PDB entry 3AY6 | X-ray diffraction, 2.10 A resolution | chains B and D of the 4 polymer chains in the assembly

[Chain B (and D)]
Molecule: Glucose 1-dehydrogenase 4
From: Bacillus megaterium
Notes: EC 1.1.1.47; chain D of this document is another copy of the same molecule, construct and numbering; everything in this record applies to it too
UniProtKB: P39485 (DHG4_BACME); residues 1-261 here = UniProt positions 1-261
Chain sequence (269 residues; each row starts with the number of its first residue; numbers below 1 keep their minus sign (Met-7 is residue -7)):
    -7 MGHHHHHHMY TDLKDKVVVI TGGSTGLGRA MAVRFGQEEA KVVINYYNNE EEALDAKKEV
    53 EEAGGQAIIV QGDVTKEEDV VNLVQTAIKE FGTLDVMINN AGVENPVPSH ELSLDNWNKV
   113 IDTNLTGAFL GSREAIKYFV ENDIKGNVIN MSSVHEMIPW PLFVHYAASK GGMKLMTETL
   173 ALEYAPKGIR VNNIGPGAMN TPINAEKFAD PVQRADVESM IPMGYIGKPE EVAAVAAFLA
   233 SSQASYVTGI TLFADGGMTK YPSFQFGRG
Not modelled in the structure: -7 to -6
Construct notes: expression tag (-7 to 0); engineered mutation Phe258 (Ala in P39485)
Residues lining bound ligands:
  - beta-D-glucopyranose (BGC): Glu96, Ser145, Val146, His147, Trp152, Tyr158, Gly189, Ala190, Ile195, Asn196, Lys199, Met250
  - NADH (NAI; 1,4-dihydronicotinamide adenine dinucleotide): Gly14, Ser16, Thr17, Gly18, Leu19, Gly20, Asn37, Tyr39, Gly64, Asp65, Val66, Thr67, Asn92, Ala93, Gly94, Val95, Thr115, Met143, Ser144, Ser145, Tyr158, Lys162, Pro188, Gly189, Ala190, Met191, Thr193, Pro194, Ile195, Asn196
UniProt features mapped onto this chain:
  - active site: Tyr158 (Proton acceptor)
  - binding site (substrate): Ser145
What the authors report for this chain:
  - binding site for beta-D-glucopyranose: Lys199
  - catalytic residues: Ser145, Tyr158 (citing earlier work)
  - mutagenesis - G259V (100-1000-fold), G261A (100-1000-fold), G261V (100-1000-fold), G261DEL (100-1000-fold): decreased catalytic activity on d-glucose
  - mutagenesis - G259A: decreased catalytic activity on other analogous sugars
  - mutagenesis - G259V, G261DEL: decreased stability
  - specificity-determining residues: Tyr39 (proposed by the authors, not directly observed)
  - mutagenesis - G259A: abolished catalytic activity on d-xylose
  - mutagenesis - G259A: unchanged stability

[Chain B / chain D interface]
Residue-residue contacts (54):
  His147(B) with Phe256(D)
  Met149(B) with Tyr253(D), hydrogen bond
  Ile150(B) with Tyr253(D), hydrophobic; Phe256(D), hydrophobic
  Pro151(B) with Lys252(D); Tyr253(D); Phe256(D)
  Trp152(B) with Phe256(D); Gly259(D); Arg260(D), hydrogen bond (side chain-backbone); Gly261(D)
  Pro153(B) with Phe256(D); Phe258(D); Gly259(D), hydrogen bond (backbone-backbone)
  Leu154(B) with Phe258(D)
  Phe155(B) with Gly259(D)
  Lys199(B) with Gly261(D), hydrogen bond (side chain-backbone)
  Asp208(B) with Arg260(D), salt bridge
  Val209(B) with Gly261(D)
  Ser211(B) with Arg260(D)
  Met212(B) with Ser255(D); Phe256(D), hydrophobic; Arg260(D); Gly261(D)
  Met250(B) with Phe256(D), hydrophobic
  Thr251(B) with Tyr253(D), hydrogen bond (backbone-side chain)
  Lys252(B) with Pro151(D)
  Tyr253(B) with Met149(D), hydrogen bond; Ile150(D), hydrophobic; Pro151(D); Thr251(D), hydrogen bond (side chain-backbone); Tyr253(D)
  Pro254(B) with Ser255(D); Phe256(D), hydrophobic
  Ser255(B) with Met212(D); Pro254(D)
  Phe256(B) with His147(D); Ile150(D), hydrophobic; Pro151(D); Pro153(D); Met212(D), hydrophobic; Met250(D), hydrophobic
  Gln257(B) with Pro153(D)
  Phe258(B) with Pro153(D); Leu154(D)
  Gly259(B) with Trp152(D); Pro153(D); Phe155(D)
  Arg260(B) with Trp152(D), hydrogen bond (backbone-side chain); Asp208(D), salt bridge; Met212(D)
  Gly261(B) with Lys199(D), hydrogen bond (backbone-side chain); Val209(D); Met212(D)
Interface residues without a listed pair, chain B (26 interface residues in all): Ala190
Interface residues without a listed pair, chain D (25 interface residues in all): Ser211, Gln257
From the paper, about this interface:
  - pairs named by the authors: Lys199(B)-Gly261(D) (hydrogen bond)

[In short]
26 residues of chain B face 25 of chain D across their interface, with 9 hydrogen bonds and 2 salt bridges.
Among the polar pairs are Asp208(B)-Arg260(D), Met149(B)-Tyr253(D) and Trp152(B)-Arg260(D). The paper
describes a hydrogen bond between Lys199(B) and Gly261(D). The paper reports catalytic residues Ser145(B) and
Tyr158(B); G259V, G261A and G261V of chain B, among others, reduce catalytic activity on d-glucose; 5
substitutions were tested in all.
Chain B and chain D are both Glucose 1-dehydrogenase 4 (Bacillus megaterium); the structure, Crystal structure
of Bacillus megaterium glucose dehydrogenase 4 A258F mutant in complex with NADH and D-glucose, was determined
by X-ray diffraction together with 3AY7, 3AUS, 3AUT and 3AUU from the same study.
